2P6R - chains Y and A of the 3 polymer chains in the assembly; structure by X-ray diffraction, 3.00 A resolution.

# Chain Y
Molecule: 15-nt DNA strand
Sequence (15 nucleotides; numbered 11 to 25; the number before each row is that of its first residue):
    11 CTAGAGACTA TCGAT

# Chain A
Molecule: afUHEL308 HELICASE
Source organism: Archaeoglobus fulgidus
Amino-acid sequence (702 residues; each row starts with the number of its first residue):
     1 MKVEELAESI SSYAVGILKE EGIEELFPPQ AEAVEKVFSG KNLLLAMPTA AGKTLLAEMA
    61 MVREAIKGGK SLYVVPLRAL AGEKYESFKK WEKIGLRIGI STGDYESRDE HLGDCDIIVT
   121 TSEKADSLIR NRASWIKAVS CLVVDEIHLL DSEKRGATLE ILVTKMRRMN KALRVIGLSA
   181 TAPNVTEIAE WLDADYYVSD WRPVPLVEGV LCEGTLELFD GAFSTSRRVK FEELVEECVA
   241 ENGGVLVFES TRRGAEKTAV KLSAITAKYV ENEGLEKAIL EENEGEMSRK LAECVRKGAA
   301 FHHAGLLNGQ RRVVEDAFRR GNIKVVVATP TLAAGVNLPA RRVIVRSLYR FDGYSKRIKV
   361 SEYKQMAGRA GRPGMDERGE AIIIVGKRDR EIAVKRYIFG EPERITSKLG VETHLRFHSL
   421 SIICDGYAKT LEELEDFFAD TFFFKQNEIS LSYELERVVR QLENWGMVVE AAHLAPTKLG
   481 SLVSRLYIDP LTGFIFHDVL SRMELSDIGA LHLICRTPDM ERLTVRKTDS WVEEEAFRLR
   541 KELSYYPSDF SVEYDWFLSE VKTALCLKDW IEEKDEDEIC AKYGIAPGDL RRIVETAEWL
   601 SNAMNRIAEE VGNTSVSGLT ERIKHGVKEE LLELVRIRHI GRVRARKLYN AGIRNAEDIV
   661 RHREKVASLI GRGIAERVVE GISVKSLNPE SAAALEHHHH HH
Unresolved in the structure: 22-24, 687-702

# How chain Y and chain A interact
Residue-residue contacts - 15 pairs, chain Y then chain A:
  DC11(Y) - Tyr354(A)  stacking on the base
  DT12(Y) - Tyr349(A)  base contact
  DT12(Y) - Tyr354(A)  base contact
  DT12(Y) - Ser355(A)  sugar contact
  DT12(Y) - Lys356(A)  base contact
  DT12(Y) - Arg357(A)  hydrogen bond to the base
  DT12(Y) - Arg388(A)  phosphate contact
  DA13(Y) - Tyr349(A)  sugar contact
  DA13(Y) - Phe351(A)  base contact
  DA13(Y) - Ser355(A)  hydrogen bond to the sugar
  DA13(Y) - Arg388(A)  salt bridge to the phosphate
  DG14(Y) - Arg388(A)  salt bridge to the phosphate
  DA15(Y) - Arg253(A)  hydrogen bond to the base
  DG16(Y) - Arg253(A)  hydrogen bond to the sugar
  DG16(Y) - Lys257(A)  salt bridge to the phosphate

# In short
6 residues of chain Y face 9 of chain A across their interface, with 4 hydrogen bonds, 3 salt bridges and 1
aromatic stacking contact. Among the polar pairs are DT12(Y)-Arg357(A), DA15(Y)-Arg253(A) and
DA13(Y)-Ser355(A).
Chain Y is a 15-nt DNA strand and chain A is afUHEL308 HELICASE (Archaeoglobus fulgidus); the structure,
Crystal structure of superfamily 2 helicase Hel308 in complex with unwound DNA, was determined by X-ray
diffraction (same publication as 2P6U).
